PDB entry 1EFR | X-ray diffraction, 3.10 A resolution | chains E and G of the 8 polymer chains in the assembly

== Chain E ==
Protein: Bovine mitochondrial F1-atpase subunit beta
Organism: Bos taurus
Notes: EC 3.6.1.34
UniProtKB: P00829 (ATPB_BOVIN); residues -3 to 478 here correspond to UniProt positions 47-528 (UniProt number = residue number + 50)
Sequence (482 residues; row label = number of the first residue in the row; numbers below 1 keep their minus sign (Ala-3 is residue -3)):
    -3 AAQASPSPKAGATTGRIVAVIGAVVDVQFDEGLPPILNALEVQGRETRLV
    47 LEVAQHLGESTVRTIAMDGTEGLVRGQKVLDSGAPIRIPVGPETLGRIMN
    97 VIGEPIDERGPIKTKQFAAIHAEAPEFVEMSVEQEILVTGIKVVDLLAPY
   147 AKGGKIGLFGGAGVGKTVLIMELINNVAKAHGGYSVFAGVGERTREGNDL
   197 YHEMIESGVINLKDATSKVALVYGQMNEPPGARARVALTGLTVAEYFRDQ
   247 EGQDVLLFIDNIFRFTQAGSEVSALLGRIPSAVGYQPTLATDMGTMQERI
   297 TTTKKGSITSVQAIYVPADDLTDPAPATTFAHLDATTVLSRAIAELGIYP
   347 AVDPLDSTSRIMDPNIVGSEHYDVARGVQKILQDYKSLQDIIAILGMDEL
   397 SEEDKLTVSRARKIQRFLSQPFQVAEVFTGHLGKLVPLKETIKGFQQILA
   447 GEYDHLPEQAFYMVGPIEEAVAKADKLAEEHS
Not modelled in the structure: -3 to 8, 475-478
Curated features (UniProtKB/Swiss-Prot):
  - binding site (ADP): Gly159, Val160, Gly161, Lys162, Thr163, Val164
  - binding site (ATP): Gly159, Gly161, Lys162, Thr163, Val164, Arg189
  - binding site (phosphate): Gly159, Val160, Gly161, Lys162, Thr163
  - binding site (Mg(2+)): Thr163, Glu188
  - modified residue: Lys74 (N6-acetyllysine), Lys111 (N6-acetyllysine), Lys148 (N6-acetyllysine), Lys209 (N6-acetyllysine), Lys214 (N6-acetyllysine), Thr262 (Phosphothreonine), Ser365 (Phosphoserine), Lys376 (N6-acetyllysine), Ser383 (Phosphoserine), Lys430 (N6-acetyllysine), Lys435 (N6-acetyllysine), Lys472 (N6-acetyllysine)
  - glycosylation: Ser56 (O-linked (GlcNAc) serine)

== Chain G ==
Protein: Bovine mitochondrial F1-atpase subunit gamma
Organism: Bos taurus
Notes: EC 3.6.1.34
UniProtKB: P05631 (ATPG_BOVIN); residues 1-272 here correspond to UniProt positions 26-297 (UniProt number = residue number + 25)
Sequence (272 residues; numbered 1 to 272; the number before each row is that of its first residue):
     1 ATLKDITRRLKSIKNIQKITKSMKMVAAAKYARAERELKPARVYGVGSLA
    51 LYEKADIKTPEDKKKHLIIGVSSDRGLCGAIHSSVAKQMKSEAANLAAAG
   101 KEVKIIGVGDKIRSILHRTHSDQFLVTFKEVGRRPPTFGDASVIALELLN
   151 SGYEFDEGSIIFNRFRSVISYKTEEKPIFSLDTISSAESMSIYDDIDADV
   201 LRNYQEYSLANIIYYSLKESTTSEQSARMTAMDNASKNASEMIDKLTLTF
   251 NRTRQAVITKELIEIISGAAAL
Not modelled in the structure: 45-76, 91-208
Curated features (UniProtKB/Swiss-Prot):
  - modified residue: Lys14 (N6-acetyllysine), Lys24 (N6-succinyllysine), Lys30 (N6-acetyllysine), Lys90 (N6-acetyllysine), Ser121 (Phosphoserine), Lys129 (N6-acetyllysine), Lys172 (N6-acetyllysine), Lys245 (N6-succinyllysine)

== How chain E and chain G interact ==
Contacting residue pairs (18; chain E residue first):
  Ile275(E) - Ile266(G)  hydrophobic
  Pro276(E) - Leu262(G)  hydrophobic
  Pro276(E) - Ile266(G)
  Ala278(E) - Thr259(G)
  Val279(E) - Gln255(G)
  Val279(E) - Thr259(G)  hydrogen bond (backbone-side chain)
  Gly280(E) - Leu262(G)
  Ala314(E) - Arg254(G)
  Asp316(E) - Asn251(G)
  Asp316(E) - Arg254(G)  salt bridge
  Asp316(E) - Gln255(G)  hydrogen bond
  Thr318(E) - Gln255(G)  hydrogen bond
  Asp319(E) - Arg254(G)  salt bridge
  Asp319(E) - Gln255(G)
  Pro320(E) - Gln255(G)
  Ile390(E) - Met25(G)
  Leu391(E) - Ala28(G)  hydrophobic
  Leu391(E) - Ala29(G)
Also at the interface, not in a pair above, chain E (13 interface residues in all): Pro313
Also at the interface, not in a pair above, chain G (10 interface residues in all): Ile258

== Summary ==
Chain E and chain G form an interface of 13 and 10 residues respectively, with 3 hydrogen bonds and 2 salt
bridges. Polar contacts include Asp316(E)-Arg254(G), Asp319(E)-Arg254(G) and Val279(E)-Thr259(G).
Chain E is Bovine mitochondrial F1-atpase subunit beta and chain G is Bovine mitochondrial F1-atpase subunit
gamma, both from Bos taurus; the structure, Bovine mitochondrial F1-atpase complexed with the peptide
antibiotic efrapeptin, was determined by X-ray diffraction.
